Entry 4DIL (X-ray diffraction, 2.00 A resolution); this record covers chains A and B.

[Chain A (and B)]
Molecule: Flavoprotein
Organism: Thermotoga maritima
Notes: chain B of this document is another copy of the same molecule, construct and numbering; everything in this record applies to it too
UniProt: Q9WZL4 (Q9WZL4_THEMA); numbering as in UniProt (aligned over 1-398)
Amino-acid sequence (410 residues; each row starts with the number of its first residue; numbers below 1 keep their minus sign (Met-11 is residue -11)):
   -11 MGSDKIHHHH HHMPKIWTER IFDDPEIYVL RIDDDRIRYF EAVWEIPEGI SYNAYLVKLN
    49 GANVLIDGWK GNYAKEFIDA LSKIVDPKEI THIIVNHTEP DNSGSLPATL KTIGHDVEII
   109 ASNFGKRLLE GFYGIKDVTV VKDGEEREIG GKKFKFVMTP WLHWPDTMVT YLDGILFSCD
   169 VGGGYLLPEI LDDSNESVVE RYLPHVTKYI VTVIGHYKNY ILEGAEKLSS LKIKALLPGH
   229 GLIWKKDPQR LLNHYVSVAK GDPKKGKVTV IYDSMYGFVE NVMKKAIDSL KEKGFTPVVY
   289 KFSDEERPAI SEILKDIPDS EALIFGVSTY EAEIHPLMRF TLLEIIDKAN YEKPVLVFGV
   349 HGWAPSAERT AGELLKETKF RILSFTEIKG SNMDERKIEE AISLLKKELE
Unresolved in the structure: -11 to 0, 352-357 (chain B: -11 to 0, 355-356)
Differences from the reference sequence: expression tag (-11 to 0); engineered mutation Asn90 (His in Q9WZL4)
Bound ions: mu-oxo-diiron Fe: His85, Glu87, Asp89, Asn90, His151, Asp168, His228
Small-molecule neighbours: mu-oxo-diiron (FEO): His85, Glu87, Asp89, Asn90, His151, Asp168, Tyr197, His228

[Interface between chain A and chain B]
Contacting residue pairs (97; chain A residue first):
  Arg24(A) with Glu293(B)
  Ile25(A) with Asp292(B)
  Arg26(A) with Asp292(B), hydrogen bond (backbone-backbone); Glu293(B)
  Tyr27(A) with Ser291(B); Asp292(B), hydrogen bond (backbone-backbone); Arg295(B)
  Glu29(A) with Met263(B); Tyr318(B), hydrogen bond; His323(B), hydrogen bond (backbone-side chain)
  Ala30(A) with Ser291(B); Arg295(B); His323(B); Leu325(B)
  Val31(A) with Arg295(B); His323(B)
  Trp32(A) with Tyr318(B)
  Glu33(A) with Arg295(B), salt bridge
  Lys58(A) with Asp292(B), salt bridge
  Glu87(A) with Tyr264(B), hydrogen bond
  Pro88(A) with Tyr264(B), hydrophobic; Phe266(B), hydrophobic
  Leu116(A) with Trp351(B), hydrophobic
  Gly119(A) with Gly378(B); Ser379(B)
  Phe120(A) with Phe266(B), hydrophobic; Tyr318(B), hydrophobic; Gly378(B); Ser379(B), hydrogen bond (backbone-backbone)
  Tyr121(A) with Phe266(B), hydrophobic; Ser379(B)
  Gly122(A) with Ser379(B), hydrogen bond (backbone-side chain)
  Trp149(A) with Trp351(B)
  His151(A) with Glu319(B), salt bridge
  Trp152(A) with Tyr264(B); Glu319(B), hydrogen bond; Trp351(B)
  Pro153(A) with Trp351(B)
  Thr200(A) with Tyr318(B)
  His204(A) with Glu319(B)
  Tyr205(A) with Glu319(B)
  Met263(A) with Glu29(B)
  Tyr264(A) with Glu87(B), hydrogen bond; Pro88(B), hydrophobic; Trp152(B)
  Phe266(A) with Phe120(B)
  Ser291(A) with Tyr27(B); Ala30(B)
  Asp292(A) with Ile25(B); Arg26(B), hydrogen bond (backbone-backbone); Tyr27(B), hydrogen bond (backbone-backbone); Ala30(B); Lys58(B), salt bridge
  Glu293(A) with Arg24(B); Ile25(B), hydrogen bond (side chain-backbone); Arg26(B)
  Arg295(A) with Tyr27(B); Ala30(B); Val31(B), hydrogen bond (side chain-backbone); Glu33(B), salt bridge
  Tyr318(A) with Glu29(B), hydrogen bond; Trp32(B); Thr200(B); Lys336(B), hydrogen bond
  Glu319(A) with His204(B), salt bridge; Tyr205(B); Asp335(B); Lys336(B), salt bridge
  His323(A) with Glu29(B), hydrogen bond (side chain-backbone); Ala30(B)
  Pro324(A) with Phe328(B); Glu332(B)
  Leu325(A) with Ala30(B); Val31(B), hydrophobic; Phe328(B), hydrophobic
  Arg327(A) with Phe328(B); Leu331(B); Glu332(B), salt bridge
  Phe328(A) with Pro324(B); Arg327(B); Phe328(B), hydrophobic
  Leu331(A) with Arg327(B)
  Glu332(A) with Pro324(B); Arg327(B), salt bridge
  Asp335(A) with Glu319(B)
  Lys336(A) with Tyr318(B), hydrogen bond; Glu319(B), salt bridge
  Trp351(A) with Phe112(B), hydrophobic; Trp149(B); Trp152(B); Pro153(B)
  Gly378(A) with Gly119(B)
  Ser379(A) with Glu118(B); Gly119(B), hydrogen bond (backbone-backbone); Phe120(B); Tyr121(B); Gly122(B), hydrogen bond (side chain-backbone)
Interface residues without a listed pair, chain A (50 interface residues in all): Phe112, Glu118, Ser262, Phe290, Glu294
Interface residues without a listed pair, chain B (49 interface residues in all): Leu116, Ser262, Phe290, Glu294

[Summary]
50 residues of chain A face 49 of chain B across their interface, with 19 hydrogen bonds and 10 salt bridges.
Among the polar pairs are Glu33(A)-Arg295(B), Lys58(A)-Asp292(B) and His151(A)-Glu319(B). Bound to chain A:
mu-oxo-diiron.
Chain A and chain B are both Flavoprotein (Thermotoga maritima); the structure, Flavo Di-iron protein H90N
mutant from Thermotoga maritima, was determined by X-ray diffraction together with 4DIK from the same study.
